2D26 - chains A and C of the 3 polymer chains in the assembly; structure by X-ray diffraction, 3.30 A resolution.

Chain A:
Protein: Alpha-1-antitrypsin
Organism: Homo sapiens
Reference sequence: P01009 (A1AT_HUMAN); residues 1-358 here correspond to UniProt positions 25-382 (UniProt number = residue number + 24)
Sequence (358 residues; numbered 1 to 358; the number before each row is that of its first residue):
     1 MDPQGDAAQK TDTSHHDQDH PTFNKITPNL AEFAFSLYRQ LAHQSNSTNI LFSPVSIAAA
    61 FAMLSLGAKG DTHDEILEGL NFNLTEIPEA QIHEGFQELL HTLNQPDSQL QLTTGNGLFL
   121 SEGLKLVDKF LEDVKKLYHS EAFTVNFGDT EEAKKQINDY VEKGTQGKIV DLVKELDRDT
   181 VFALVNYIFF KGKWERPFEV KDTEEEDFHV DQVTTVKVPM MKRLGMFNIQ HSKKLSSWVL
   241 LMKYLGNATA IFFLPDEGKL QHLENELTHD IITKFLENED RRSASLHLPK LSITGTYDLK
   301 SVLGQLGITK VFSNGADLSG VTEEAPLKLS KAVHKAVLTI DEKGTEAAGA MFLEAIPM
Disordered / not traced: 1-22
Differences from the reference sequence: engineered mutation Met1 (Glu25 in P01009), Leu51 (Phe75 in P01009), Ala59 (Thr83 in P01009), Ala68 (Thr92 in P01009), Gly70 (Ala94 in P01009), His101 (Arg125 in P01009), Ser232 (Cys256 in P01009)

Chain C:
Protein: Elastase-1
Organism: Sus scrofa
Notes: EC 3.4.21.36
Reference sequence: P00772 (ELA1_PIG); the construct lacks a stretch of the UniProt sequence and is renumbered around it, so the offset changes along the chain: 16-36 = UniProt 27-47; 37-65 = UniProt 51-79; 66-99 = UniProt 81-114; 100-141 = UniProt 117-158; 5 more segments
Sequence (240 residues; each row starts with the number of its first residue; note: 6 numbers in that range are skipped by the numbering (no residue carries them; nothing is unmodelled there); a row labelled like 36A-36C holds insertion residues (36A, then the next letters in order)):
    16 VVGGTEAQRN SWPSQISLQY R
36A-36C SGS
    37 SWAHTCGGTL IRQNWVMTAA HCVDRELTF
   65A R
    66 VVVGEHNLNQ NDGTEQYVGV QKIVVHPYWN TDDV
99A-99B AA
   100 GYDIALLRLA QSVTLNSYVQ LGVLPRAGTI LANNSPCYIT GW
   143 GLTRTNGQLA QTLQQAYLPT VDYAICSS
170A-170B SS
   171 YWGSTVKNSM VCAGG
185A-185F DGVRSG
   191 CQGDSGGPLH CLVNGQYAVH GVTSFVS
  217A R
   218 LGCN
  221A V
   222 TRKPTVFTRV SAYISWINNV IASN
Disordered / not traced: 16-19, 143-149, 185A-185F
Cystine bridges: Cys42-Cys58, Cys136-Cys201, Cys168-Cys182, Cys191-Cys220

Interface between chain A and chain C:
Pairs across the interface (10; chain A residue first):
  Asp179(A) with Gln192(C)
  Gly315(A) with Arg61(C)
  Asp317(A) with Arg61(C)
  Glu323(A) with Ser36A(C); Gly36B(C)
  Glu324(A) with Ala39(C)
  Pro326(A) with His40(C)
  Pro357(A) with Gly193(C)
  Met358(A) with Thr41(C); Ser195(C), hydrogen bond (backbone-side chain)
Interface residues without a listed pair, chain A (10 interface residues in all): Asn314, Ala325
Interface residues without a listed pair, chain C (12 interface residues in all): Ser36C, Cys42, Asp60

Summary:
10 residues of chain A and 12 residues of chain C are in contact; the contacts include 1 hydrogen bond. Its
one hydrogen-bonded contact is Met358(A)-Ser195(C).
Chain A is Alpha-1-antitrypsin (Homo sapiens) and chain C is Elastase-1 (Sus scrofa); the structure, Active
site distortion is sufficient for proteinase inhibit second crystal structure of covalent serpin-proteinase
complex, was determined by X-ray diffraction.
